PDB entry 3PRA | X-ray diffraction, 2.40 A resolution | chains A and B

[Chain A (and B)]
Name: FKBP-type peptidyl-prolyl cis-trans isomerase
From: Methanocaldococcus jannaschii
Notes: EC 5.2.1.8; chain B of this document is another copy of the same molecule, construct and numbering; everything in this record applies to it too
UniProtKB: Q58235 (FKBP2_METJA); residues 1-150 here = UniProt positions 1-150
Sequence (157 residues; row label = number of the first residue in the row):
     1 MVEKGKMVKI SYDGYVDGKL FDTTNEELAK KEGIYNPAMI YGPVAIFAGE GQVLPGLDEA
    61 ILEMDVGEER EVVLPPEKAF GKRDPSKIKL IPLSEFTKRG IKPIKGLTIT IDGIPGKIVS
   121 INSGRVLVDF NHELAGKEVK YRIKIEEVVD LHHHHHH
Not modelled in the structure: 151-157
Sequence notes: expression tag (151-157)

[Chain A / chain B interface]
Contacting residue pairs (27; chain A residue first):
  Gly-5(A) / Lys-89(B)  hydrogen bond (backbone-side chain)
  Met-7(A) / Lys-89(B)
  Met-7(A) / Phe-130(B)  hydrophobic
  Lys-9(A) / Arg-99(B)
  Lys-9(A) / Asp-112(B)  salt bridge
  Pro-43(A) / Asp-112(B)
  Val-44(A) / Asp-112(B)
  Ala-45(A) / Asp-112(B)
  Ala-45(A) / Ile-114(B)
  Phe-47(A) / Lys-87(B)
  Phe-47(A) / Lys-89(B)
  Phe-47(A) / Phe-130(B)  hydrophobic
  Glu-50(A) / Lys-87(B)  salt bridge
  Lys-87(A) / Phe-47(B)
  Lys-87(A) / Glu-50(B)  salt bridge
  Lys-89(A) / Met-7(B)
  Lys-89(A) / Val-149(B)
  Lys-89(A) / Asp-150(B)  salt bridge
  Arg-99(A) / Lys-9(B)
  Asp-112(A) / Lys-9(B)  salt bridge
  Asp-112(A) / Pro-43(B)
  Asp-112(A) / Val-44(B)
  Asp-112(A) / Ala-45(B)  hydrogen bond (backbone-backbone)
  Ile-114(A) / Phe-47(B)  hydrophobic
  Phe-130(A) / Met-7(B)  hydrophobic
  Val-149(A) / Ile-91(B)  hydrophobic
  Asp-150(A) / Lys-89(B)  salt bridge
Other interface residues (no listed pair), chain A (23 interface residues in all): Lys-6, Ile-46, Gln-52, Glu-95, Thr-110, Gly-113, Glu-147
Other interface residues (no listed pair), chain B (22 interface residues in all): Ile-40, Ser-86, Leu-90, Glu-95, Ile-111, Glu-147

[Overview]
23 residues of chain A and 22 residues of chain B are in contact, with 2 hydrogen bonds and 6 salt bridges.
Polar pairs include Lys-9(A)/Asp-112(B), Glu-50(A)/Lys-87(B) and Lys-89(A)/Asp-150(B).
Both chains are FKBP-type peptidyl-prolyl cis-trans isomerase (Methanocaldococcus jannaschii). Entry 3PRA
(Structural analysis of protein folding by the Methanococcus jannaschii chaperone FKBP26) was determined by
X-ray diffraction together with 3PR9 and 3PRD from the same study.
